Entry 7S0Z (X-ray diffraction, 2.34 A resolution); this record covers chains B and D.

# Chain B
Name: Toxin B
Source organism: Clostridioides difficile
Notes: EC 2.4.1.-
UniProt: M4NKV9 (M4NKV9_CLODI); numbering as in UniProt (aligned over 1-541)
Amino-acid sequence (541 residues; each row starts with the number of its first residue):
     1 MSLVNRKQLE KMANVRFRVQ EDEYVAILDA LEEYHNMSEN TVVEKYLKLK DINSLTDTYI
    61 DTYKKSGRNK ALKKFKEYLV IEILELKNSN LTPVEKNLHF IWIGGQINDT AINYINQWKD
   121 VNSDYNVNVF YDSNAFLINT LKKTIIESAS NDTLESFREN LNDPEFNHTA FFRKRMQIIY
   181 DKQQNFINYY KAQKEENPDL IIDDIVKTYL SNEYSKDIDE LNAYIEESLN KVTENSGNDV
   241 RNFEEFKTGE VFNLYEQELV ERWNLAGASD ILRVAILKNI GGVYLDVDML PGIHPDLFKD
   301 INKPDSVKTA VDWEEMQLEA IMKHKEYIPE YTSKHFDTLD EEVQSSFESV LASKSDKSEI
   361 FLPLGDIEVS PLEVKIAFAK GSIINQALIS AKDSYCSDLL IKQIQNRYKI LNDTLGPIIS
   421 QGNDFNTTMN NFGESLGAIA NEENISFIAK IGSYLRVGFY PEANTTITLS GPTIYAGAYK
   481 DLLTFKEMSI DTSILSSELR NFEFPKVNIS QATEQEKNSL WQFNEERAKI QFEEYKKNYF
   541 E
Metal / ion sites: Mn2+: D288, E516 (together with UDP)
Ligand contacts:
  - alpha-D-glucopyranose (GLC): A266, D270, R273, D286, I384, N385, Q386, T466, I467, S470, G471, P472, W521
  - UDP (uridine-5'-diphosphate): I101, W102, I103, N139, L265, A266, S269, R273, Y284, D286, V287, D288, Q386, E516, N518, S519, L520, W521
From the paper describing this entry:
  - mutagenesis - K450E/T473E: decreased catalytic activity with Ras-related protein R-Ras (chain D)
  - mutagenesis - K450E/T473E: unchanged catalytic activity on Cdc42
  - specificity-determining residues: V311, K450, T473
  - specificity-determining residues: K308 (proposed by the authors, not directly observed)

# Chain D
Name: Ras-related protein R-Ras
Source organism: Homo sapiens
Notes: EC 3.6.5.-
UniProt: P10301 (RRAS_HUMAN); numbering as in UniProt (aligned over 23-201)
Amino-acid sequence (179 residues; numbered 23 to 201; the number before each row is that of its first residue):
    23 DPPPSETHKL VVVGGGGVGK SALTIQFIQS YFVSDYDPNI EDSYTKICSV DGIPARLDIL
    83 DTAGQEEFGA MREQYMRAGH GFLLVFAIND RQSFNEVGKL FTQILRVKDR DDFPVVLVGN
   143 KADLESQRQV PRSEASAFGA SHHVAYFEAS AKLRLNVDEA FEQLVRAVRK YQEQELPPS
Differences from the reference sequence: conflict N61 (Thr in P10301)
UniProt features mapped onto this chain:
  - motif: Y58 to P60, I62 to Y66 (Effector region)
  - binding site (GTP): G36 to A44, D83 to Q87, N142 to D145, S172 to K174
  - mutagenesis: G38 (G38V: No effect on interaction with OSBPL3), S43 (S43N: No effect on interaction with OSBPL3)
Metal / ion sites: Mg2+: S43 (together with GDP)
Ligand contacts: GDP (guanosine-5'-diphosphate): G37, G38, G39, V40, G41, K42, S43, A44, F54, N142, K143, D145, L146, S172, A173, K174

# Chain B / chain D interface
Residue-residue contacts (71):
  R173(B) with Q87(D), hydrogen bond (side chain-backbone); E89(D)
  T309(B) with F54(D); V55(D)
  V311(B) with V55(D), hydrophobic; Y58(D), hydrophobic
  H335(B) with D57(D), salt bridge
  A379(B) with Y58(D); P60(D), hydrophobic; I62(D)
  K380(B) with Q51(D), hydrogen bond (backbone-side chain); Y53(D); Y58(D), hydrogen bond (side chain-backbone); P60(D)
  G381(B) with Q51(D); Y53(D)
  S382(B) with Q51(D), hydrogen bond; I62(D); E63(D)
  I383(B) with I62(D); E63(D), hydrogen bond (backbone-backbone)
  I384(B) with P60(D), hydrophobic; N61(D)
  F425(B) with F90(D), hydrophobic
  N426(B) with E89(D); F90(D)
  M429(B) with F90(D), hydrophobic; M93(D)
  N430(B) with F90(D); A92(D)
  F432(B) with M93(D), hydrophobic
  G433(B) with A92(D); M93(D); Q96(D)
  E434(B) with A92(D)
  G437(B) with Q96(D); R99(D), hydrogen bond (backbone-side chain)
  A440(B) with R99(D)
  I445(B) with Q96(D); A100(D), hydrophobic
  S446(B) with K31(D), hydrogen bond
  A449(B) with Y97(D), hydrogen bond (backbone-side chain)
  K450(B) with D64(D), salt bridge; S65(D); L82(D)
  G452(B) with M93(D)
  R456(B) with E88(D), salt bridge; F90(D)
  E462(B) with A85(D)
  I467(B) with I62(D)
  P472(B) with N61(D); E63(D)
  T473(B) with E63(D), hydrogen bond; D64(D)
  T492(B) with S65(D), hydrogen bond (backbone-side chain)
  S493(B) with T67(D); R78(D), hydrogen bond; D80(D), hydrogen bond
  I494(B) with T67(D), hydrogen bond (backbone-side chain)
  L495(B) with K68(D); I69(D), hydrophobic; R78(D)
  E498(B) with R78(D), salt bridge
  R500(B) with Y53(D)
  E516(B) with P60(D)
  K517(B) with D57(D), salt bridge
  S519(B) with N61(D), hydrogen bond
  W521(B) with N61(D)
  Q522(B) with N61(D), hydrogen bond
  N524(B) with D59(D)
  E525(B) with G38(D)
Interface residues without a listed pair, chain B (51 interface residues in all): T169, D312, L436, I448, S453, Y460, T468, A476, Q511
Interface residues without a listed pair, chain D (37 interface residues in all): G39, I47, S56, Y66, G91

# Summary
The interface between chain B and chain D involves 51 residues on one side and 37 on the other, with 15
hydrogen bonds and 5 salt bridges. Among the polar pairs are H335(B)-D57(D), K450(B)-D64(D) and
R456(B)-E88(D). The paper reports that K450E/T473E of chain B reduce catalytic activity with Ras-related
protein R-Ras (chain D); specificity determinants V311(B), K450(B) and T473(B) among others.
Here chain B is Toxin B (Clostridioides difficile) and chain D is Ras-related protein R-Ras (Homo sapiens).
Entry 7S0Z (Structures of TcdB in complex with R-Ras) was determined by X-ray diffraction.
